4KLU - chains A and P of the 4 polymer chains in the assembly; structure by X-ray diffraction, 1.97 A resolution.

== Chain A ==
Molecule: DNA polymerase beta
Organism: Homo sapiens
Notes: EC 2.7.7.7, 4.2.99.-
Reference sequence: P06746 (DPOLB_HUMAN); numbering as in UniProt (aligned over 1-335)
Sequence (335 residues; each row starts with the number of its first residue):
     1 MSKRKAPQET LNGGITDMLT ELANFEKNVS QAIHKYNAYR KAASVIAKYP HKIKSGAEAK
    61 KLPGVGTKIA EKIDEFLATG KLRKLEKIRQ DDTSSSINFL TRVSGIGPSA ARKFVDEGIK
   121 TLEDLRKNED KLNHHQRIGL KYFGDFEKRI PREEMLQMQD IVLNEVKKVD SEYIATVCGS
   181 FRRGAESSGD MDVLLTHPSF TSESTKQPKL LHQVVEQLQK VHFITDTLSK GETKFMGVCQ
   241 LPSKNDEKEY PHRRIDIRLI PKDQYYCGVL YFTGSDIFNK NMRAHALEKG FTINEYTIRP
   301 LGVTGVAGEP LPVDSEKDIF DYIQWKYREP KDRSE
Disordered / not traced: 1-10, 205-206, 245
Metal / ion sites: Na+ site 1: Lys60, Leu62, Val65 (shared with 1 residue of chain D); Na+ site 2: Thr101, Val103, Ile106 (shared with DG9(P) of chain P)
Swiss-Prot annotation at these positions:
  - region: Arg183 to Asp192 (DNA-binding)
  - active site: Lys72 (Nucleophile)
  - binding site (K(+)): Lys60, Leu62, Val65, Thr101, Val103, Ile106
  - binding site (Na(+)): Lys60, Leu62, Val65, Thr101, Val103, Ile106
  - binding site (dATP): Arg149, Ser180, Arg183, Gly189, Asp190
  - binding site (dCTP): Arg149, Ser180, Arg183, Gly189, Asp190
  - binding site (dGTP): Arg149, Ser180, Arg183, Gly189, Asp190, Asp192
  - binding site (dTTP): Arg149, Ser180, Arg183, Gly189, Asp190
  - binding site (Mg(2+)): Asp190, Asp192, Asp256
  - modified residue: Lys72 (N6-acetyllysine), Arg83 (Omega-N-methylarginine), Arg152 (Omega-N-methylarginine)
  - cross-link (Glycyl lysine isopeptide (Lys-Gly)): Lys41 (interchain with G-Cter in ubiquitin), Lys61 (interchain with G-Cter in ubiquitin), Lys81 (interchain with G-Cter in ubiquitin)

== Chain P ==
Molecule: 11-nt DNA strand
Sequence (11 nucleotides; each row starts with the number of its first residue):
     1 GCTGATGCGC A
Metal / ion sites: Na+: DG9 (shared with Thr101(A), Val103(A), Ile106(A) of chain A)

== Interface between chain A and chain P ==
Contacting residue pairs (19; chain A residue first):
  Val103(A) - DG9(P)  phosphate contact
  Ser104(A) - DG9(P)  phosphate contact
  Gly105(A) - DC8(P)  sugar contact
  Gly105(A) - DG9(P)  hydrogen bond to the phosphate
  Ile106(A) - DG9(P)  phosphate contact
  Gly107(A) - DC8(P)  hydrogen bond to the phosphate
  Pro108(A) - DC8(P)  phosphate contact
  Ser109(A) - DG7(P)  phosphate contact
  Ser109(A) - DC8(P)  hydrogen bond to the phosphate
  Ala110(A) - DC8(P)  hydrogen bond to the phosphate
  His135(A) - DG9(P)  sugar contact
  Asp190(A) - DA11(P)  phosphate contact
  Asp192(A) - DA11(P)  phosphate contact
  Arg254(A) - DC10(P)  salt bridge to the phosphate
  Asp256(A) - DC10(P)  sugar contact
  Asp256(A) - DA11(P)  phosphate contact
  Tyr271(A) - DA11(P)  hydrogen bond to the base
  Phe272(A) - DA11(P)  sugar contact
  Asp276(A) - DA11(P)  sugar contact
Also at the interface, not in a pair above, chain A (19 interface residues in all): Lys234, Met236, Arg258

== Overview ==
19 residues of chain A and 5 residues of chain P are in contact, with 5 hydrogen bonds and 1 salt bridge.
Among the polar pairs are Tyr271(A)-DA11(P), Gly105(A)-DG9(P) and Gly107(A)-DC8(P).
Here chain A is DNA polymerase beta (Homo sapiens) and chain P is an 11-nt DNA strand. Entry 4KLU (DNA
polymerase beta mismatched product complex with Mn2+, 15 h) was determined by X-ray diffraction, deposited
together with 4KLD, 4KLE, 4KLF, 4KLG, 4KLH, 4KLI and 8 further entries.
